3RE7 - chains M and S of the 24 polymer chains in the assembly; structure by X-ray diffraction, 2.82 A resolution.

# Chain M (and S)
Protein: Ferritin, middle subunit
From: Rana catesbeiana
Notes: EC 1.16.3.1; chain S of this document is another copy of the same molecule, construct and numbering; everything in this record applies to it too
UniProtKB: P07798 (FRI2_RANCA); residues 1-176 here = UniProt positions 1-176
Chain sequence (176 residues; each row starts with the number of its first residue):
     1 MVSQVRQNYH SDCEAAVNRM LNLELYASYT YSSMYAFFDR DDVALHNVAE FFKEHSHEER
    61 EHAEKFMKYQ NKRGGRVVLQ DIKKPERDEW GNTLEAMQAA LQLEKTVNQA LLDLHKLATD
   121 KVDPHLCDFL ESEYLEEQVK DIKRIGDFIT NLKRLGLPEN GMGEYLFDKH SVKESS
Disordered / not traced: 1, 174-176
Ion coordination: Cu ion site 1: Glu-24, Glu-59; Cu ion site 2: Glu-58, His-62; Cu ion site 3: Glu-59, Glu-104; Cu ion site 4 near Glu-64 (its only coordinating residue here); Cu ion site 5: His-115, Cys-127, Glu-131; Cu ion site 6 near Cys-127 (its only coordinating residue here); Cu ion site 7: Glu-131 (shared with 1 residue of chain L); Cu ion site 8: His-170 (shared with 1 residue of chain C; 1 residue of chain F; 1 residue of chain V)
Curated features (UniProtKB/Swiss-Prot):
  - binding site (Fe cation): Glu-24, Glu-59, His-62, Glu-104, Gln-138, Asp-141

# Interface between chain M and chain S
Residue-residue contacts (57):
  Ser-3(M) / Asp-41(S)  hydrogen bond
  Gln-4(M) / Asp-41(S)  hydrogen bond
  Val-5(M) / Asp-41(S)
  Leu-25(M) / Tyr-29(S)
  Ser-28(M) / Arg-60(S)
  Tyr-29(M) / Leu-25(S)
  Tyr-29(M) / Leu-79(S)
  Tyr-29(M) / Gln-80(S)  hydrogen bond (side chain-backbone)
  Tyr-29(M) / Ile-82(S)
  Ser-33(M) / Leu-79(S)
  Tyr-35(M) / Lys-68(S)
  Ala-36(M) / Met-67(S)  hydrophobic
  Ala-36(M) / Asn-71(S)  hydrogen bond (backbone-side chain)
  Asp-39(M) / Asn-71(S)
  Arg-40(M) / Asn-71(S)
  Arg-40(M) / Arg-76(S)
  Asp-41(M) / Ser-3(S)  hydrogen bond
  Asp-41(M) / Gln-4(S)  hydrogen bond
  Asp-41(M) / Arg-76(S)  salt bridge
  Asp-42(M) / Arg-76(S)  salt bridge
  Lys-53(M) / Glu-64(S)  salt bridge
  Ser-56(M) / Arg-60(S)  hydrogen bond
  His-57(M) / Arg-60(S)
  His-57(M) / Glu-64(S)  salt bridge
  Arg-60(M) / His-57(S)  hydrogen bond
  Arg-60(M) / Arg-60(S)
  Glu-64(M) / Lys-53(S)
  Glu-64(M) / His-57(S)  salt bridge
  Met-67(M) / Ser-32(S)
  Lys-68(M) / Tyr-35(S)
  Asn-71(M) / Ala-36(S)  hydrogen bond (side chain-backbone)
  Asn-71(M) / Asp-39(S)
  Asn-71(M) / Arg-40(S)
  Gly-74(M) / Asp-41(S)
  Arg-76(M) / Arg-40(S)
  Arg-76(M) / Asp-41(S)  salt bridge
  Arg-76(M) / Asp-42(S)  salt bridge
  Val-77(M) / Ala-36(S)  hydrophobic
  Leu-79(M) / Tyr-29(S)
  Leu-79(M) / Ser-33(S)
  Leu-79(M) / Lys-84(S)
  Leu-79(M) / Pro-85(S)  hydrophobic
  Leu-79(M) / Asp-88(S)
  Gln-80(M) / Tyr-29(S)  hydrogen bond (backbone-side chain)
  Gln-80(M) / Lys-84(S)
  Asp-81(M) / Ile-82(S)
  Asp-81(M) / Lys-83(S)  salt bridge
  Asp-81(M) / Lys-84(S)  hydrogen bond (side chain-backbone)
  Ile-82(M) / Tyr-29(S)  hydrophobic
  Ile-82(M) / Asp-81(S)
  Ile-82(M) / Ile-82(S)  hydrogen bond (backbone-backbone)
  Lys-83(M) / Asp-81(S)  salt bridge
  Lys-84(M) / Leu-79(S)
  Lys-84(M) / Gln-80(S)
  Lys-84(M) / Asp-81(S)  hydrogen bond (backbone-side chain)
  Pro-85(M) / Leu-79(S)
  Asp-88(M) / Val-78(S)
Other interface residues (no listed pair), chain M (35 interface residues in all): Asn-22, Ser-32, Val-78
Other interface residues (no listed pair), chain S (34 interface residues in all): Val-5, Asn-22, Ser-56, Gly-74, Val-77

# In short
Chain M and chain S form an interface of 35 and 34 residues respectively; the contacts include 13 hydrogen
bonds and 9 salt bridges. Among the polar pairs are Asp-41(M)/Arg-76(S), Asp-42(M)/Arg-76(S) and
Lys-53(M)/Glu-64(S). From UniProt: 6 Fe cation-binding residues on chain M.
Both chains are Ferritin, middle subunit (Rana catesbeiana). Entry 3RE7 (Copper (II) loaded Bullfrog Ferritin
M chain) was determined by X-ray diffraction, deposited together with 4DAS, 3RGD and 3RBC.
